PDB entry 6IFN | X-ray diffraction, 2.90 A resolution | chains A and E of the 9 polymer chains in the assembly

Chain A:
Name: Type III-A CRISPR-associated protein Csm1
Organism: Streptococcus thermophilus ND03
UniProt: A0A2U2M0F3 (A0A2U2M0F3_STRTR); residues 1-758 here = UniProt positions 1-758
Amino-acid sequence (758 residues; numbered 1 to 758; the number before each row is that of its first residue):
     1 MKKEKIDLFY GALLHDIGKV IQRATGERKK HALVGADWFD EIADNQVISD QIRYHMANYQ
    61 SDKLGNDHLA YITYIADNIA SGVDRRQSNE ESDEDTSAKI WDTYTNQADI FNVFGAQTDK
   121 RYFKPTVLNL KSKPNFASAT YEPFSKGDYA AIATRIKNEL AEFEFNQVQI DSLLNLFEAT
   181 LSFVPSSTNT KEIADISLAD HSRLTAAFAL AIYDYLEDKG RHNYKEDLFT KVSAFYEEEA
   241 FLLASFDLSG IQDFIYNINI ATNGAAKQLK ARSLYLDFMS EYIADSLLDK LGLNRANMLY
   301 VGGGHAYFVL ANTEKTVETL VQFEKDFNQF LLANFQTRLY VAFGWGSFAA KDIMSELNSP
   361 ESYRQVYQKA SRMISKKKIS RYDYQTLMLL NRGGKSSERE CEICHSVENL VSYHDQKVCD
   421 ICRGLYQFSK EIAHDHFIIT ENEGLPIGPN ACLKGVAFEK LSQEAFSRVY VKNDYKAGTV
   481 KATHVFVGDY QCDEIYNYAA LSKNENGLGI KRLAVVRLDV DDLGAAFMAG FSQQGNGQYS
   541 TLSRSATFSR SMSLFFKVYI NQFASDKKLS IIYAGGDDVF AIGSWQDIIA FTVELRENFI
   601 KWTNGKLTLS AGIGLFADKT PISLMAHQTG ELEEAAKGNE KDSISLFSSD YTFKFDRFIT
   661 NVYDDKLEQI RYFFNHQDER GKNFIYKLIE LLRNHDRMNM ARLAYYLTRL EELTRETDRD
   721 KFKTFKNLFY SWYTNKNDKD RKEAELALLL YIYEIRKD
Not modelled in the structure: 58-61, 86-102, 355-357, 758
Metal / ion sites: Mn2+: Asp16, His31, His55; Zn2+: Cys401, Cys404, Cys419, Cys422
What the authors report for this chain:
  - binding site for the 40-nt RNA strand: Glu400
  - mutagenesis - K267A, E400A, H405A, Y686A: decreased catalytic activity
  - conformationally variable residues (order/disorder transition): Asn257 to Ala265, Gly393 to Lys417
  - mutagenesis - K267A: decreased catalytic activity on cOA synthesis
  - mutagenesis - H414A, Q416A: decreased catalytic activity (DNase activity)
  - mutagenesis - D519N, D577N: abolished catalytic activity on cOA synthesis

Chain E:
Name: Type III-A CRISPR-associated RAMP protein Csm3
Organism: Streptococcus thermophilus ND03
UniProt: A0A2U2M035 (A0A2U2M035_STRTR); residues 1-220 here = UniProt positions 1-220
Amino-acid sequence (220 residues; numbered 1 to 220; the number before each row is that of its first residue):
     1 MTFAKIKFSA QIRLETGLHI GGSDAFAAIG AIDSPVIKDP ITNLPIIPGS SLKGKMRTLL
    61 AKVYNEKVAE KPSDDSDILS RLFGNSKDKR FKMGRLIFRD AFLSNADELD SLGVRSYTEV
   121 KFENTIDRIT AEANPRQIER AIRNSTFDFE LIYEITDENE NQVEEDFKVI RDGLKLLELD
   181 YLGGSGSRGY GKVAFENLKA TTVFGNYDVK TLNELLTAEV
Not modelled in the structure: 220
What the authors report for this chain:
  - catalytic residues: Asp33
  - mutagenesis - D33N: abolished catalytic activity on target RNA

How chain A and chain E interact:
Residue-residue contacts (16):
  Phe647(A) - Ile29(E)
  Asn683(A) - Phe122(E)
  Tyr686(A) - Ala31(E)
  Tyr686(A) - Asp33(E)  hydrogen bond
  Tyr686(A) - Gln137(E)
  Ile689(A) - Ala31(E)  hydrophobic
  Arg693(A) - Ile29(E)
  Arg693(A) - Ala31(E)
  Arg702(A) - Arg115(E)
  Leu749(A) - Ile29(E)  hydrophobic
  Leu749(A) - Ala31(E)
  Tyr753(A) - Ile29(E)
  Tyr753(A) - Gly30(E)  hydrogen bond (side chain-backbone)
  Arg756(A) - Gly30(E)  hydrogen bond (side chain-backbone)
  Arg756(A) - Ile32(E)
  Arg756(A) - Asp33(E)  salt bridge
Also at the interface, not in a pair above, chain A (12 interface residues in all): Gln628, Tyr651, Ile752
Also at the interface, not in a pair above, chain E (9 interface residues in all): Ala25

Summary:
The interface between chain A and chain E involves 12 residues on one side and 9 on the other; the contacts
include 3 hydrogen bonds and 1 salt bridge. Among the polar pairs are Arg756(A)-Asp33(E), Tyr686(A)-Asp33(E)
and Tyr753(A)-Gly30(E). The paper reports the catalytic residue Asp33(E); K267A, E400A and H405A of chain A,
among others, reduce catalytic activity; 9 substitutions were tested in all.
Chain A is Type III-A CRISPR-associated protein Csm1 and chain E is Type III-A CRISPR-associated RAMP protein
Csm3, both from Streptococcus thermophilus ND03; the structure, Crystal structure of Type III-A CRISPR Csm
complex, was determined by X-ray diffraction together with 6IFK, 6IFL, 6IFR, 6IFU, 6IFY, 6IFZ and 6IG0 from
the same study.
